PDB entry 7T02 | electron microscopy, 3.80 A resolution | chains A and D of the 3 polymer chains in the assembly

== Chain A ==
Name: DNA repair protein Rad8
From: Cryptococcus neoformans var. grubii H99
UniProt: J9VI03 (J9VI03_CRYNH); numbering as in UniProt (aligned over 58-2377)
Sequence (2348 residues; each row starts with the number of its first residue):
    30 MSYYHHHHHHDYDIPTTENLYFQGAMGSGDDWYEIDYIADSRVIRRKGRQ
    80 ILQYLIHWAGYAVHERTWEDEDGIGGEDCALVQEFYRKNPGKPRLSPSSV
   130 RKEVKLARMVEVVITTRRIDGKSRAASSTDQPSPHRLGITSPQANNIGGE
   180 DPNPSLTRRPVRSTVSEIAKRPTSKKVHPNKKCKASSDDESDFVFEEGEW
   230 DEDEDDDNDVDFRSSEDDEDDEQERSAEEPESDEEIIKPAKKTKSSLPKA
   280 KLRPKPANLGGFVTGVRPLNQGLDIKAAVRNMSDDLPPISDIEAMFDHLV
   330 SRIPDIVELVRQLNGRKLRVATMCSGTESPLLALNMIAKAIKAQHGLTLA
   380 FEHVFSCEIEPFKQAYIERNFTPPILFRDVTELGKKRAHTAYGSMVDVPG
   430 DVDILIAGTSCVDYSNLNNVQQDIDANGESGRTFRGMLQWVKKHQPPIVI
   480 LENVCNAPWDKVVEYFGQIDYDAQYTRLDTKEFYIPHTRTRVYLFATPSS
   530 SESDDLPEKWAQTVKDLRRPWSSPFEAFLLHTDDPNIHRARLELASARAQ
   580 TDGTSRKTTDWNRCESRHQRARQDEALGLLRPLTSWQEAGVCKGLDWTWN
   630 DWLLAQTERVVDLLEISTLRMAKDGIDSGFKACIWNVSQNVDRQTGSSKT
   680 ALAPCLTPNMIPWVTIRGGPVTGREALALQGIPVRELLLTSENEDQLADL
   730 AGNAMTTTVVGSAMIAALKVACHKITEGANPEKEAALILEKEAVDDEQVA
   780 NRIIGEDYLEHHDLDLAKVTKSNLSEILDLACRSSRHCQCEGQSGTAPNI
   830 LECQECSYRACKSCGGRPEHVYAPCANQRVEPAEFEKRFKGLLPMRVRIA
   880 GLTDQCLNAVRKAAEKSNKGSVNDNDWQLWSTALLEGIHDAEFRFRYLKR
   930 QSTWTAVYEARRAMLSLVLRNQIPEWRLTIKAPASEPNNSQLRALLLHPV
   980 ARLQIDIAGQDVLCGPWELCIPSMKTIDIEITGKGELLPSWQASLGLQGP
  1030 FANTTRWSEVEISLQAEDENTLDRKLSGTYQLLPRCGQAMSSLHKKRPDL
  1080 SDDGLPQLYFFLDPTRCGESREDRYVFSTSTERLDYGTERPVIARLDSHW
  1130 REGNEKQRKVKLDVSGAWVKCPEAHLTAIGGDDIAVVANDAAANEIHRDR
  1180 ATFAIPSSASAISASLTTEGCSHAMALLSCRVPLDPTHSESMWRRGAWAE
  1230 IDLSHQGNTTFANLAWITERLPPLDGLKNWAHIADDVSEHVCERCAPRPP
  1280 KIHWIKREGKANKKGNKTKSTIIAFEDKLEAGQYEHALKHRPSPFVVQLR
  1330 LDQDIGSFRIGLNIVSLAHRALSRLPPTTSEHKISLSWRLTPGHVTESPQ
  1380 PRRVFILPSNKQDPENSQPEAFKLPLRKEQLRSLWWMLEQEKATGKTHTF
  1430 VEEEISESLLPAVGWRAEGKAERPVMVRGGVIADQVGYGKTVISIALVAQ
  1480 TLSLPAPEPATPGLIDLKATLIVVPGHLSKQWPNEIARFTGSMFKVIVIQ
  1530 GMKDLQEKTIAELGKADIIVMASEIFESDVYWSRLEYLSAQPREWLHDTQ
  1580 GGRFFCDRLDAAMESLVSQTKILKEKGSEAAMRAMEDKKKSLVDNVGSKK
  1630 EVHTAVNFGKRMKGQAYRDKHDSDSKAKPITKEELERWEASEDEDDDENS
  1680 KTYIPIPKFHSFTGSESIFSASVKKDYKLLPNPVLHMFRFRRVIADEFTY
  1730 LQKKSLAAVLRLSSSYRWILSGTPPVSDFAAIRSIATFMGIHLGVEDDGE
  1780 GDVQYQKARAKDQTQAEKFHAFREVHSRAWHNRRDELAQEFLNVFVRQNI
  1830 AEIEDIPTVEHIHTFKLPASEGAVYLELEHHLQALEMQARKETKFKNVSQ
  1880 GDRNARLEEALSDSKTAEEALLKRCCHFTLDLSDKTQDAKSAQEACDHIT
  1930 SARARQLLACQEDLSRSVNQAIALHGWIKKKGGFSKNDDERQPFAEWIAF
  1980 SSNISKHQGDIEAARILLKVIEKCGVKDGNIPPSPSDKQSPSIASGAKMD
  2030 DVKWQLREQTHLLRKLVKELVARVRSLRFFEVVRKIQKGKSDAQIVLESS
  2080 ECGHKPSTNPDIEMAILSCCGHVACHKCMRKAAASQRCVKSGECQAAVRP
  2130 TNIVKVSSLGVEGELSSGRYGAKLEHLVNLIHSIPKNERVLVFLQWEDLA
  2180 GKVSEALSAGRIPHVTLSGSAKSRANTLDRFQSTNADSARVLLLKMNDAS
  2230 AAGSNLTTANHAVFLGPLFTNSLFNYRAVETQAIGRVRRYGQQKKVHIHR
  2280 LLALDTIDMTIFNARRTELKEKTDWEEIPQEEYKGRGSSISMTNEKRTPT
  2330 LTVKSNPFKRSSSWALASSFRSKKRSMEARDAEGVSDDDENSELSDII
Unresolved in the structure: 30-311, 443-459, 529-533, 581-583, 1078-1080, 1159-1178, 1224-1225, 1286-1299, 1356-1361, 1375-1378, 1394-1406, 1464-1469, 1483-1494, 1572-1574, 1578-1581, 1603-1712, 1832-1834, 1962-1966, 2021-2025, 2197-2199, 2212-2216, 2227-2232, 2313-2377
Sequence notes: expression tag (30-57)
Metal / ion sites: Zn2+ site 1: Cys817, Cys819, Cys840, Cys843; Zn2+ site 2: Cys832, Glu834, Cys835, His849, Cys1065; Zn2+ site 3: Cys1200, Cys1271, Cys1274, His1348; Zn2+ site 4: Cys2081, His2083, Cys2104, Cys2107; Zn2+ site 5: Cys2099, His2101, Cys2117, Cys2123
UniProt features mapped onto this chain:
  - active site: Cys440
  - binding site (ATP): Asp1463 to Thr1470
  - mutagenesis: Trp87 to Tyr90 (Severely decreases binding to histone H3 trimethylated on 'Lys-9'), Cys440 (C440A: Abolishes methylation of the fifth carbon of cytosine (5mC) in DNA), Lys1469 (K1469A: Abolishes methylation of the fifth carbon of cytosine (5mC) in DNA. Abolishes methyltransferase activity and severely impairs ATPase activity)
Reported in the primary citation:
  - specificity-determining residues: Cys684 (proposed by the authors, not directly observed)
  - mutagenesis - E637A: increased catalytic activity
  - mutagenesis - Q668A, N669G/Q673A, R672A, R2036A: decreased catalytic activity on hmDNA
  - mutagenesis - N447A (10-fold), C684G: decreased catalytic activity
  - mutagenesis - N447A: unchanged catalytic activity (ATPase activity)
  - catalytic residues: Cys440 (proposed by the authors, not directly observed)

== Chain D ==
Molecule: 36-nt DNA strand
Sequence (36 nucleotides; numbered 1 to 36; the number before each row is that of its first residue):
     1 CCATGCGCTGACACTAGAATTGCCTAAGACCATACA
Unresolved in the structure: 14-36

== How chain A and chain D interact ==
Residue-residue contacts (20; chain A residue first):
  Val483(A) - DC6(D)  phosphate contact
  Val483(A) - DG7(D)  phosphate contact
  Cys484(A) - DG5(D)  hydrogen bond to the phosphate
  Cys484(A) - DC6(D)  hydrogen bond to the phosphate
  Asn485(A) - DC6(D)  hydrogen bond to the phosphate
  Lys510(A) - DT4(D)  salt bridge to the phosphate
  Arg518(A) - DG5(D)  phosphate contact
  Thr519(A) - DT4(D)  phosphate contact
  Thr519(A) - DG5(D)  hydrogen bond to the phosphate
  Lys586(A) - DA13(D)  salt bridge to the phosphate
  Gln668(A) - DC6(D)  base contact
  Gln668(A) - DG7(D)  hydrogen bond to the base
  Arg672(A) - DG5(D)  base contact
  Thr674(A) - DT4(D)  base contact
  Cys684(A) - DG5(D)  phosphate contact
  Cys684(A) - DC6(D)  base contact
  Thr686(A) - DC6(D)  sugar contact
  Pro687(A) - DG7(D)  phosphate contact
  Asn688(A) - DG7(D)  base contact
  Glu1871(A) - DA13(D)  phosphate contact
Interface residues without a listed pair, chain A (19 interface residues in all): Thr517, Asp589, Lys1870, Thr1872
Interface residues without a listed pair, chain D (6 interface residues in all): DC12

== In short ==
19 residues of chain A and 6 residues of chain D are in contact; the contacts include 5 hydrogen bonds and 2
salt bridges. Polar contacts include Gln668(A)-DG7(D), Cys484(A)-DG5(D) and Cys484(A)-DC6(D). From the paper:
the catalytic residue Cys440(A); Q668A, N669G/Q673A and R672A of chain A, among others, reduce catalytic
activity on hmDNA; 7 substitutions were tested in all.
Chain A is DNA repair protein Rad8 (Cryptococcus neoformans var. grubii H99) and chain D is a 36-nt DNA
strand; the structure, Cryo-EM structure of DNMT5 pseudo-ternary complex solved by incubation with
hemimethylated DNA and SAM, was determined by electron microscopy, deposited together with 7R76, 7R77 and
7R78.
